Entry 8OPV (X-ray diffraction, 2.80 A resolution); this record covers chains A and C of the 4 polymer chains in the assembly.

Chain A:
Molecule: 3-hydroxyacyl-CoA dehydrogenase
Organism: Mycobacterium tuberculosis H37Rv
Notes: EC 1.1.1.35
UniProt: O53872 (O53872_MYCTU); residues 1-720 here = UniProt positions 1-720
Amino-acid sequence (736 residues; row label = number of the first residue in the row; numbers below 1 keep their minus sign (Met-15 is residue -15)):
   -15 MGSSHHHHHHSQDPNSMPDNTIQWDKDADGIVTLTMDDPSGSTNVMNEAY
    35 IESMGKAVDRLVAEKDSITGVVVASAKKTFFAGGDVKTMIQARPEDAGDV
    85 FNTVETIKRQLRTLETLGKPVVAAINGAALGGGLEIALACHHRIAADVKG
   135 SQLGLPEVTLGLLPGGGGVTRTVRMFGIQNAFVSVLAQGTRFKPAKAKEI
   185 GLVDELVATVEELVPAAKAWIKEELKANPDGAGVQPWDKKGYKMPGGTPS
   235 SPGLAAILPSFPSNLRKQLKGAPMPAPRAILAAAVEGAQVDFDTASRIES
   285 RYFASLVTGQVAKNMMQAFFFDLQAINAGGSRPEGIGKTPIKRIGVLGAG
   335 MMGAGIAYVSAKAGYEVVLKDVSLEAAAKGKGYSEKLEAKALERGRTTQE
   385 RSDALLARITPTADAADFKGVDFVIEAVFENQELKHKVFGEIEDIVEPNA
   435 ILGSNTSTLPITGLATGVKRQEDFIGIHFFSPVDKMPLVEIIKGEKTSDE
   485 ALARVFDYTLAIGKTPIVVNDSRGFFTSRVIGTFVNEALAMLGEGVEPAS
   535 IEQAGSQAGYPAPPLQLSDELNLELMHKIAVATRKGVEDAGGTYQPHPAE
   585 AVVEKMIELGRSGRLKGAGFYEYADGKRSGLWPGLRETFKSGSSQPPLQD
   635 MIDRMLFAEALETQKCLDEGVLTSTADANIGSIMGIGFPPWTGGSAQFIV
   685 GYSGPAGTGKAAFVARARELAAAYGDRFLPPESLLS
Unresolved in the structure: -15 to -14, -5 to -1
Sequence notes: initiating methionine (-15); expression tag (-14 to 0)
Residues lining bound ligands:
  - resveratrol (STL), molecule 1: Met30, Asn31, Glu32, Asp69, Thr72, Met73, Val84, Thr87, Val88, Ile91, Gly115, Gly116, Glu119, Glu141, Pro148, Gly149, Gly150, Phe287
  - resveratrol (STL), molecule 2: Ala66, Gly67, Leu114, Pro140, Glu141, Thr143, Leu144, Arg175, Phe303, Leu307, Met668

Chain C:
Molecule: Putative acyltransferase Rv0859
Organism: Mycobacterium tuberculosis H37Rv
Notes: EC 2.3.1.-
UniProt: O53871 (Y0859_MYCTU); residue numbers follow UniProt; this construct covers 1-403
Amino-acid sequence (403 residues; each row starts with the number of its first residue):
     1 MSEEAFIYEAIRTPRGKQKNGSLHEVKPLSLVVGLIDELRKRHPDLDENL
    51 ISDVILGCVSPVGDQGGDIARAAVLASGMPVTSGGVQLNRFCASGLEAVN
   101 TAAQKVRSGWDDLVLAGGVESMSRVPMGSDGGAMGLDPATNYDVMFVPQS
   151 IGADLIATIEGFSREDVDAYALRSQQKAAEAWSGGYFAKSVVPVRDQNGL
   201 LILDHDEHMRPDTTKEGLAKLKPAFEGLAALGGFDDVALQKYHWVEKINH
   251 VHTGGNSSGIVDGAALVMIGSAAAGKLQGLTPRARIVATATSGADPVIML
   301 TGPTPATRKVLDRAGLTVDDIDLFELNEAFASVVLKFQKDLNIPDEKLNV
   351 NGGAIAMGHPLGATGAMILGTMVDELERRNARRALITLCIGGGMGVATII
   401 ERV
Unresolved in the structure: 1, 225-231

How chain A and chain C interact:
Contacting residue pairs (20; chain A residue first):
  Ala81(A) - Asn198(C)
  Ala81(A) - Leu200(C)
  Gly82(A) - Leu200(C)
  Phe85(A) - Leu200(C)  hydrophobic
  Gln273(A) - Lys27(C)  hydrogen bond
  Gln273(A) - Asp64(C)  hydrogen bond
  Gln273(A) - Arg124(C)
  Val274(A) - His24(C)
  Val274(A) - Arg124(C)
  Thr278(A) - His24(C)
  Thr278(A) - Glu25(C)
  Arg281(A) - Glu25(C)  salt bridge
  Ile282(A) - Glu25(C)
  Arg285(A) - Glu25(C)  salt bridge
  Arg285(A) - Asp196(C)  salt bridge
  Arg285(A) - Gln197(C)
  Arg285(A) - Asn198(C)  hydrogen bond (backbone-side chain)
  Tyr286(A) - Gln197(C)
  Ala288(A) - Asn198(C)
  Ser289(A) - Asn198(C)  hydrogen bond (backbone-side chain)
Other interface residues (no listed pair), chain A (14 interface residues in all): Glu270, Asp275
Other interface residues (no listed pair), chain C (10 interface residues in all): Ile202

Overview:
14 residues of chain A and 10 residues of chain C are in contact; the contacts include 4 hydrogen bonds and 3
salt bridges. Polar contacts include Arg281(A)-Glu25(C), Arg285(A)-Glu25(C) and Arg285(A)-Asp196(C). Ligands
of chain A: resveratrol.
Chain A is 3-hydroxyacyl-CoA dehydrogenase and chain C is Putative acyltransferase Rv0859, both from
Mycobacterium tuberculosis H37Rv; the structure, Structure of Mycobacterium tuberculosis beta-oxidation
trifunctional enzyme in complex with Resveratrol (Fragment-B-H11), was determined by X-ray diffraction (same
publication as 8OPU, 8OPW, 8OPX, 8OPY, 8OQL, 8OQM and 10 further entries).
